7B94 - chain A; structure by X-ray diffraction, 2.00 A resolution.

[Chain A]
Molecule: Dual specificity mitogen-activated protein kinase kinase 1
Organism: Homo sapiens
Notes: EC 2.7.12.2
UniProtKB: Q02750 (MP2K1_HUMAN); numbering as in UniProt; present here: 37-263, 308-383
Amino-acid sequence (326 residues; each row starts with the number of its first residue; note: 38 numbers in that range are skipped by the numbering (no residue carries them; nothing is unmodelled there)):
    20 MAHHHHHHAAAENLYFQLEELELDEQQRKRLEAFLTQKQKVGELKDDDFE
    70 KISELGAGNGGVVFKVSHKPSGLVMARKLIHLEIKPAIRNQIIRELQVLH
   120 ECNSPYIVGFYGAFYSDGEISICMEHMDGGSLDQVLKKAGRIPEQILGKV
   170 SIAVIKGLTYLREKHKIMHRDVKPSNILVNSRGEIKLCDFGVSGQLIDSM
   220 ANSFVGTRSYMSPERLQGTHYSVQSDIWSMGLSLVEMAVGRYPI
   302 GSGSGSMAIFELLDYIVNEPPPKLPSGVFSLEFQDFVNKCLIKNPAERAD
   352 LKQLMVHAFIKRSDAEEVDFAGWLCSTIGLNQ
Disordered / not traced: 20-32, 220-224, 302-307, 383
Differences from the reference sequence: initiating methionine (20); expression tag (21-36); linker (302-307)
Metal / ion sites: Mg2+: Asn-195, Asp-208 (together with AMP-PNP)
Small-molecule neighbours:
  - AMP-PNP (ANP; phosphoaminophosphonic acid-adenylate ester): Leu-74, Gly-75, Ala-76, Gly-77, Asn-78, Gly-79, Gly-80, Val-82, Ala-95, Lys-97, Val-127, Met-143, Glu-144, His-145, Met-146, Gly-149, Ser-150, Asp-152, Gln-153, Asp-190, Lys-192, Ser-194, Asn-195, Leu-197, Asp-208
  - T3W (2-(4-iodophenyl)-8H-imidazo[1,2-c]pyrimidin-5-one): Lys-97, Ile-99, Leu-118, Val-127, Ile-141, Met-143, Asp-208, Phe-209, Gly-210, Val-211, Leu-215, Ile-216, Met-219
Swiss-Prot annotation at these positions:
  - active site: Asp-190 (Proton acceptor)
  - binding site (ATP): Leu-74 to Val-82, Lys-97, Met-143 to Met-146, Ser-150 to Gln-153, Lys-192 to Asn-195, Asp-208
  - binding site (U0126): Lys-97, Asp-208 to Val-211
  - binding site (K-252a): Glu-144 to Met-146, Ser-194
  - modified residue (Phosphoserine): Ser-218, Ser-222
From the paper describing this entry:
  - catalytic residues: Lys-97, Asp-208 (proposed by the authors, not directly observed)

[Overview]
Bound to chain A: AMP-PNP and compound T3W. Asn-195 and Asp-208 coordinate Mg2+. From UniProt: active-site
residue Asp-190, 23 ATP-binding residues, 5 U0126-binding residues and 4 K-252a-binding residues. From the
paper: catalytic residues Lys-97 and Asp-208.
Chain A is Dual specificity mitogen-activated protein kinase kinase 1 (Homo sapiens); the structure, MEK1 in
complex with compound 6, was determined by X-ray diffraction together with 7B3M, 7B7R and 7B9L from the same
study.
